Entry 3DC4 (X-ray diffraction, 1.90 A resolution); this record covers chain A.

# Chain A
Molecule: Kinesin-like protein Nod
Organism: Drosophila melanogaster
Notes: fragment: Catalytic core domain (Residues 1-318)
UniProt: P18105 (NOD_DROME); residues 1-318 here = UniProt positions 1-318
Amino-acid sequence (344 residues; each row starts with the number of its first residue; numbers below 1 keep their minus sign (Met-14 is residue -14)):
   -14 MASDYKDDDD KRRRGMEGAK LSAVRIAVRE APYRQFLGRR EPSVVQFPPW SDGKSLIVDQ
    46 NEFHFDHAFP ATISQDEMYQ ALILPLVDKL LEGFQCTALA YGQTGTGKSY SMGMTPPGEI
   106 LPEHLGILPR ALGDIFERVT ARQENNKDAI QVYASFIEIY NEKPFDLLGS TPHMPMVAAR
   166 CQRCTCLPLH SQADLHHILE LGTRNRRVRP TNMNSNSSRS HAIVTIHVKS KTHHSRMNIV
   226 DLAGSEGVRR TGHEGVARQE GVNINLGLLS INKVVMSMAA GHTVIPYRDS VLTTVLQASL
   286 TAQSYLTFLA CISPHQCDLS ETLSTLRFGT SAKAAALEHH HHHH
Unresolved in the structure: -14 to 3, 20-26, 193-202, 234-246, 325-329
Construct notes: expression tag (-14 to 0, 319-329)
UniProt features mapped onto this chain:
  - binding site (ATP): Gly87 to Ser94
Bound ions: Mg2+: Ser94 (together with ADP)
Residues lining bound ligands: ADP (adenosine-5'-diphosphate): Arg14, Pro17, Gln88, Thr89, Gly90, Thr91, Gly92, Lys93, Ser94, Tyr95

# In short
Bound to chain A: ADP. Curated annotation (UniProt) lists 8 ATP-binding residues.
Chain A is Kinesin-like protein Nod (Drosophila melanogaster); the structure, Crystal structure of the
Drosophila kinesin family member NOD in complex with ADP, was determined by X-ray diffraction, deposited
together with 3DCB and 3DCO.
